Entry 2IV9 (X-ray diffraction, 1.90 A resolution); this record covers chains B and P of the 3 polymer chains in the assembly.

[Chain B]
Protein: Ap-2 complex subunit beta-2
Source organism: Homo sapiens
Notes: fragment: appendage domain, residues 700-937
Reference sequence: P63010 (AP2B1_HUMAN); residue numbers follow UniProt; this construct covers 700-937
Sequence (238 residues; numbered 700 to 937; the number before each row is that of its first residue):
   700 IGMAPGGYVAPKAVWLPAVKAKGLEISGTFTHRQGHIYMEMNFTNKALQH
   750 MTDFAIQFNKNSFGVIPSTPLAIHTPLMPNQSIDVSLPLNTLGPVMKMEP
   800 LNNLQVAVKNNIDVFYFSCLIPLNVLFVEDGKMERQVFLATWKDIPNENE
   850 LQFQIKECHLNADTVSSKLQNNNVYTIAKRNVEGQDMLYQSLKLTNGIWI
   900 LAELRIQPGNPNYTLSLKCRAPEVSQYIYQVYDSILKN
Not modelled in the structure: 700-704
UniProt features mapped onto this chain:
  - modified residue (Phosphotyrosine): Tyr737, Tyr928
  - mutagenesis: Tyr815 (Y815A: Strongly reduces interaction with SNAP91, EPS15, AMPH and BIN1 and clathrin heavy chain), Trp841 (W841A: Abolishes interaction with LDLRAP1 and ARRB1. Greatly reduces DENND1B-binding), Lys842 (K842E: Strongly reduces interaction with ARRB1), Glu849 (E849A: Strongly reduces interaction with LDLRAP1, ARRB1 and EPN1. No effect on DENND1B-binding), Gln851 (Q851A: Strongly reduces interaction with ARRB1), Arg879 (R879A: No effect on interaction with ARRB1; R879E: Strongly reduces interaction with EPN1. Reduces interaction with SNAP91 and clathrin. No effect on EPS15 binding), Tyr888 (Y888V: Strongly reduces interaction with SNAP91, EPN1 and clathrin. No effect on EPS15 binding. Abolishes interaction with ARRB1 and with DENND1B), Glu902 (E902A: Strongly reduces interaction with LDLRAP1 and ARRB1. No effect on DENND1B-binding), Lys917 (K917Q: Strongly reduces interaction with LDLRAP1. SNAP91 and clathrin. Reduces interaction with EPN1. No effect on EPS15 binding)
Reported in the primary citation:
  - mutagenesis - K808E, Y815A, K842E, Y888V: decreased binding to amphiphysin
  - mutagenesis - Y815A, K842E, Y888V: decreased binding to AP180
  - mutagenesis - K842E: increased binding to Eps15
  - mutagenesis - K808E: unchanged binding to Eps15
  - mutagenesis - Y888V: decreased binding to Eps15
  - mutagenesis - Y888V: decreased binding to epsin1
  - mutagenesis - Y888V: decreased binding to clathrin
  - mutagenesis - R879A: unchanged binding to ARH

[Chain P]
Protein: Epidermal growth factor receptor substrate 15 isoform B
Reference sequence: Q5JC29 (Q5JC29_RAT); residues 1-12 here correspond to UniProt positions 720-731 (UniProt number = residue number + 719)
Sequence (12 residues; each row starts with the number of its first residue):
     1 SFGDGFADFSTL
Not modelled in the structure: 10-12
Reported in the primary citation:
  - contacts within the chain: Gly3-Asp8 (hydrogen bond), Gly5-Asp8 (hydrogen bond)

[Interface between chain B and chain P]
Contacting residue pairs - 16 pairs, chain B then chain P:
  Ala712(B) with Asp4(P)
  Val713(B) with Ala7(P)
  Trp714(B) with Asp4(P), hydrogen bond; Phe6(P)
  Pro716(B) with Phe6(P)
  Lys719(B) with Phe6(P)
  Pro799(B) with Phe2(P), hydrophobic; Gly3(P)
  Asn802(B) with Gly3(P)
  Ser817(B) with Asp4(P); Gly5(P)
  Cys818(B) with Gly3(P); Asp4(P)
  Leu819(B) with Phe2(P); Gly3(P), hydrogen bond (backbone-backbone); Asp4(P), hydrogen bond (backbone-side chain)
Other interface residues (no listed pair), chain B (13 interface residues in all): Leu715, Tyr815, Phe816
Interface features reported in the paper:
  - specific contacts: Trp714(B)-Asp4(P) (hydrogen bond), Leu819(B)-Asp4(P) (backbone contact)

[In short]
13 residues of chain B face 6 of chain P across their interface, with 3 hydrogen bonds. Among the polar pairs
are Trp714(B)-Asp4(P), Leu819(B)-Asp4(P) and Leu819(B)-Gly3(P). The authors report a hydrogen bond between
Trp714(B) and Asp4(P); a backbone contact between Leu819(B) and Asp4(P). The paper reports that K808E, Y815A
and K842E of chain B, among others, reduce binding to amphiphysin; contacts within the chain involving
Asp8(P), Gly3(P) and Gly5(P); 5 substitutions were tested in all.
Here chain B is Ap-2 complex subunit beta-2 (Homo sapiens) and chain P is Epidermal growth factor receptor
substrate 15 isoform B. Entry 2IV9 (B2-appendage from AP2 in complex with Eps15 peptide) was determined by
X-ray diffraction (same publication as 2IV8).
